6BMF - chains D and G of the 6 polymer chains in the assembly; structure by electron microscopy, 3.20 A resolution.

== Chain D ==
Name: Vacuolar protein sorting-associated protein 4
Organism: Saccharomyces cerevisiae
UniProt: P52917 (VPS4_YEAST); residues 101-437 here = UniProt positions 101-437
Chain sequence (337 residues; row label = number of the first residue in the row):
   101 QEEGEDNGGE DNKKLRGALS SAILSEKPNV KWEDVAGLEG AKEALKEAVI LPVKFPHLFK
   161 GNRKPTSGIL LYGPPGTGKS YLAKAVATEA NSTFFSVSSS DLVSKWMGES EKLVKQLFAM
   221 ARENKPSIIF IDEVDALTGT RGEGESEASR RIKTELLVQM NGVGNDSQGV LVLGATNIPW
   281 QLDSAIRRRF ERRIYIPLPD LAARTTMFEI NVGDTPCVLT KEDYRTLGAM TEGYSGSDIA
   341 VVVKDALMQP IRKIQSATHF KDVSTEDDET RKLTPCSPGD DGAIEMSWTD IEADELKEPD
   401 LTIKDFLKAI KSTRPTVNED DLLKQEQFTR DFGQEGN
Disordered / not traced: 101-111, 358-398
Bound ions: Mg2+: S180 (together with ADP)
Residues lining bound ligands:
  - ADP (adenosine-5'-diphosphate): D134, V135, A136, P174, P175, G176, T177, G178, K179, S180, Y181, M307, G336, S337
  - ADP / beryllium trifluoride: N261, R288, R289
Swiss-Prot annotation at these positions:
  - binding site (ATP): G173 to S180
  - mutagenesis: K179 (K179A: No ATP hydrolysis. Missorting of vacuolar proteins), Q216 (Q216A: Abolishes oligomerization), E233 (E233Q: Defective in ATP hydrolysis. Missorting of vacuolar proteins)
From the paper describing this entry:
  - binding site for beryllium trifluoride: R288, R289
  - binding site for ADP: R288

== Chain G ==
Name: Vps2p
Chain sequence (10 residues; row label = number of the first residue in the row; note: 164 numbers in that range are skipped by the numbering (no residue carries them; nothing is unmodelled there); numbering starts at 0):
     0 X
   165 DEIVNKVLX
Glycans and other covalent adducts: covalent link ACE_0-D165
Modified / non-standard residues: ACE (acetyl group) at position 0; NH2 (amino group) at position 173

== How chain D and chain G interact ==
Pairs across the interface (10):
  S204(D) - L172(G)
  K205(D) - V171(G)
  K205(D) - L172(G)  hydrogen bond (backbone-backbone)
  W206(D) - N169(G)
  W206(D) - K170(G)
  W206(D) - V171(G)  hydrophobic
  M207(D) - K170(G)
  M207(D) - V171(G)
  M207(D) - L172(G)
  E247(D) - L172(G)
Other interface residues (no listed pair), chain D (6 interface residues in all): G208

== Summary ==
Chain D and chain G form an interface of 6 and 4 residues respectively, with 1 hydrogen bond. Its one hydrogen
bond, K205(D)-L172(G), is backbone to backbone. Bound to chain D: ADP / beryllium trifluoride and ADP. The
paper reports a binding site for beryllium trifluoride at R288(D) and R289(D); a binding site for ADP at
R288(D).
Here chain D is Vacuolar protein sorting-associated protein 4 (Saccharomyces cerevisiae) and chain G is Vps2p.
Entry 6BMF (Vps4p-Vta1p complex with peptide binding to the central pore of Vps4p) was determined by electron
microscopy, deposited together with 6AP1.
